Entry 2WZP (X-ray diffraction, 2.60 A resolution); this record covers chains P and Q of the 15 polymer chains in the assembly.

# Chain P (and Q)
Protein: Lactococcal phage P2 ORF15
From: Lactococcus phage P2
Notes: chain Q of this document is another copy of the same molecule, construct and numbering; everything in this record applies to it too
Sequence (326 residues; numbered -27 to 298; the number before each row is that of its first residue; numbers below 1 keep their minus sign (Met-27 is residue -27)):
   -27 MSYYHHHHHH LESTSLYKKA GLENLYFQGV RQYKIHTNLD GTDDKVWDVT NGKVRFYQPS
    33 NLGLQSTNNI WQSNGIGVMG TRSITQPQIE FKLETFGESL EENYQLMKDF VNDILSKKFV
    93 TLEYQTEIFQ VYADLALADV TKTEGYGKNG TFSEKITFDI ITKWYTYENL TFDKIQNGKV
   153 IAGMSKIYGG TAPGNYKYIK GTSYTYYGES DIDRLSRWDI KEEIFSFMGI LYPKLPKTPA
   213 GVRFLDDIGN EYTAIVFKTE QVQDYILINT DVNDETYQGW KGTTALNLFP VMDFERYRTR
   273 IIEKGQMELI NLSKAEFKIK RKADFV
Disordered / not traced: -27 to 0

# How chain P and chain Q interact
Pairs across the interface (56):
  Ser55(P) - Asn46(Q)
  Ile56(P) - Asn46(Q)  hydrogen bond (backbone-side chain)
  Ile56(P) - Gly47(Q)  hydrogen bond (backbone-backbone)
  Thr57(P) - Gln44(Q)
  Gln58(P) - Gln44(Q)  hydrogen bond (backbone-side chain)
  Glu73(P) - Glu99(Q)
  Glu73(P) - Ile100(Q)
  Tyr76(P) - Arg3(Q)
  Tyr76(P) - Tyr96(Q)
  Tyr76(P) - Thr98(Q)
  Tyr76(P) - Ile100(Q)
  Gln77(P) - Ile100(Q)
  Met79(P) - Phe297(Q)
  Lys80(P) - Ile100(Q)
  Lys80(P) - Val298(Q)
  Val83(P) - Phe297(Q)  hydrophobic
  Asn84(P) - Phe297(Q)  hydrogen bond (side chain-backbone)
  Leu87(P) - Leu36(Q)  hydrophobic
  Leu87(P) - Arg54(Q)  hydrogen bond (backbone-side chain)
  Leu87(P) - Phe297(Q)  hydrophobic
  Lys90(P) - Met51(Q)
  Ala108(P) - Asn40(Q)
  Leu109(P) - Leu36(Q)  hydrophobic
  Leu109(P) - Ser38(Q)
  Ala110(P) - Gln37(Q)
  Ala110(P) - Ser38(Q)  hydrogen bond (backbone-backbone)
  Asp111(P) - Leu36(Q)
  Asp111(P) - Gln37(Q)
  Val112(P) - Asn33(Q)
  Val112(P) - Gly35(Q)
  Val112(P) - Leu36(Q)  hydrogen bond (backbone-backbone)
  Thr113(P) - Asn33(Q)
  Lys114(P) - Asn33(Q)  hydrogen bond (backbone-side chain)
  Lys114(P) - Leu34(Q)  hydrogen bond (backbone-backbone)
  Lys114(P) - Gly35(Q)
  Lys114(P) - Tyr96(Q)  hydrogen bond
  Lys114(P) - Phe297(Q)
  Lys114(P) - Val298(Q)  hydrogen bond (side chain-backbone)
  Thr115(P) - Ser32(Q)
  Glu116(P) - Arg3(Q)  salt bridge
  Glu116(P) - Tyr5(Q)  hydrogen bond
  Glu116(P) - Gln30(Q)
  Glu116(P) - Pro31(Q)
  Asp131(P) - Ile42(Q)
  Ile132(P) - Ile42(Q)
  Ile133(P) - Ile42(Q)  hydrophobic
  Ile133(P) - Gly47(Q)
  Ile133(P) - Ile48(Q)
  Ile133(P) - Gly49(Q)  hydrogen bond (backbone-backbone)
  Ile133(P) - Met51(Q)  hydrophobic
  Phe197(P) - Ile48(Q)  hydrophobic
  Val244(P) - Gly49(Q)
  Val244(P) - Val50(Q)  hydrophobic
  Asn245(P) - Gly49(Q)  hydrogen bond (side chain-backbone)
  Asn245(P) - Val50(Q)
  Asn245(P) - Met51(Q)  hydrogen bond (side chain-backbone)
Other interface residues (no listed pair), chain P (32 interface residues in all): Arg54, Leu72, Lys89, Lys294
Other interface residues (no listed pair), chain Q (30 interface residues in all): Gly1, Val2, Phe101

# Overview
32 residues of chain P and 30 residues of chain Q are in contact; the contacts include 15 hydrogen bonds and 1
salt bridge. Polar pairs include Glu116(P)-Arg3(Q), Ile56(P)-Asn46(Q) and Gln58(P)-Gln44(Q).
Chain P and chain Q are both Lactococcal phage P2 ORF15 (Lactococcus phage P2); the structure, Structures of
Lactococcal Phage p2 Baseplate Shed Light on a Novel Mechanism of Host Attachment and ..., was determined by
X-ray diffraction together with 4V5I and 2X53 from the same study.
